5U6B - chain A; structure by X-ray diffraction, 2.84 A resolution.

Chain A:
Molecule: Tyrosine-protein kinase receptor UFO
Organism: Homo sapiens
Notes: EC 2.7.10.1
UniProtKB: P30530 (UFO_HUMAN); residue numbers follow UniProt; this construct covers 514-818
Sequence (307 residues; each row starts with the number of its first residue):
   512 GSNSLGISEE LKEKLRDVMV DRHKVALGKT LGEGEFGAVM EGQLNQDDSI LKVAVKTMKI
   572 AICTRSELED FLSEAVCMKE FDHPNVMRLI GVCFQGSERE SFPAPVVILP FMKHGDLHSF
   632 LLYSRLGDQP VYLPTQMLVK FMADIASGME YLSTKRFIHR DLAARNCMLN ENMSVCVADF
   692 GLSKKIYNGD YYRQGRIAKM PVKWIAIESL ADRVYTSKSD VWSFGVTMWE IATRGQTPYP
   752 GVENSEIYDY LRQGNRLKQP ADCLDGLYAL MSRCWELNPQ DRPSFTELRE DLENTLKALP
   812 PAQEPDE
Disordered / not traced: 512-520, 607-613, 696-711, 814-818
Sequence notes: expression tag (512-513)
UniProt features mapped onto this chain:
  - active site: Asp-672 (Proton acceptor)
  - binding site (ATP): Leu-542 to Val-550, Lys-567
  - modified residue (Phosphotyrosine): Tyr-703, Tyr-779
  - mutagenesis: Lys-567 (K567M: Catalytically inactive mutant)
Residues lining bound ligands: 7YS ((10R)-7-amino-11-chloro-12-fluoro-1-(2-hydroxyethyl)-3,10,16-trimethyl-16,17-dihydro-1H-8,4-(azeno)pyrazolo[4,3-h][2,5,11]benzoxadiazacyclotetradecin-15(10H)-one): Leu-542, Gly-543, Val-550, Ala-565, Lys-567, Met-598, Leu-620, Pro-621, Phe-622, Met-623, Lys-624, Gly-626, Asp-627, Ser-630, Arg-676, Asn-677, Cys-678, Met-679, Ala-689, Asp-690
Reported in the primary citation:
  - catalytic residues: Lys-567, Glu-585, Asp-690 (proposed by the authors, not directly observed)
  - mutagenesis - L526A (2-fold): decreased catalytic activity on 5FAM-FL-Peptide30
  - post-translational modification sites: Tyr-698, Tyr-779 (citing earlier work)
  - binding site for 7YS: Pro-621, Phe-622, Met-623, Asp-627
  - mutagenesis - F622L (45-fold): increased binding to lorlatinib

In short:
Chain A binds compound 7YS. Curated annotation (UniProt) lists active-site residue Asp-672, 10 ATP-binding
residues and one mutagenesis site. From the paper: catalytic residues Lys-567, Glu-585 and Asp-690; L526A
reduces catalytic activity on 5FAM-FL-Peptide30.
Chain A is Tyrosine-protein kinase receptor UFO (Homo sapiens); the structure, Structure of the Axl kinase
domain in complex with a macrocyclic inhibitor, was determined by X-ray diffraction, deposited together with
5U6C.
